PDB entry 3V5A | X-ray diffraction, 1.44 A resolution | chains A and B

[Chain A]
Protein: Lactotransferrin
Source organism: Bos taurus
Notes: EC 3.4.21.-; fragment: C-lobe
UniProtKB: P24627 (TRFL_BOVIN); residues 342-676 here correspond to UniProt positions 361-695 (UniProt number = residue number + 19)
Sequence (335 residues; row label = number of the first residue in the row):
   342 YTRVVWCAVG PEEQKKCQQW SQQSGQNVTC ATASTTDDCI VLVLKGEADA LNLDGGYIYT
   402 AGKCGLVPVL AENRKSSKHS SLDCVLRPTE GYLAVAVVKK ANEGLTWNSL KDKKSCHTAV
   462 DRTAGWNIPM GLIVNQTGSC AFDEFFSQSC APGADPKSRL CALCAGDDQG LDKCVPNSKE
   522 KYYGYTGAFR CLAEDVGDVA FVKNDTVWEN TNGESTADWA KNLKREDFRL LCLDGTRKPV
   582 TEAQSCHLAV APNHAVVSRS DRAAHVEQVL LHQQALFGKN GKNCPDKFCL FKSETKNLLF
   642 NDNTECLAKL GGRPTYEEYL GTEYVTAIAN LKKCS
Construct notes: conflict Lys565 (Asn584 in P24627), Glu608 (Lys627 in P24627)
Disulfide bonds: Cys348-Cys380, Cys358-Cys371, Cys425-Cys647, Cys457-Cys532, Cys481-Cys675, Cys491-Cys505, Cys502-Cys515, Cys573-Cys587, Cys625-Cys630
Covalent attachments: N-acetylglucosamine (NAG) linked to Asn368, Asn476, Asn545
Ion coordination: Fe ion: Asp395, Tyr433, Tyr526, His595 (together with carbonate ion); Zn2+ site 1 near His588 (its only coordinating residue here); Zn2+ site 2 near Glu659 (its only coordinating residue here)
Ligand contacts:
  - carbonate ion (CO3), molecule 1: Asp395, Tyr433, Thr459, Arg463, Thr464, Ala465, Gly466, Tyr526, His595
  - carbonate ion (CO3), molecule 2: Lys441, Arg570, Arg578

[Chain B]
Protein: C-terminal peptide of lactotransferrin
Source organism: Bos taurus
UniProtKB: P24627 (TRFL_BOVIN); residues 681-686 here correspond to UniProt positions 700-705 (UniProt number = residue number + 19)
Sequence (6 residues; row label = number of the first residue in the row):
   681 LEACAF

[Interface between chain A and chain B]
Contacting residue pairs (15; chain A residue first):
  Asp378(A) - Phe686(B)
  Ile381(A) - Phe686(B)  hydrophobic
  Val382(A) - Phe686(B)  hydrophobic
  Leu385(A) - Phe686(B)  hydrophobic
  Tyr400(A) - Leu681(B)
  Thr401(A) - Phe686(B)
  Lys404(A) - Leu681(B)
  Lys404(A) - Glu682(B)  hydrogen bond (side chain-backbone)
  Lys404(A) - Ala683(B)
  Lys404(A) - Cys684(B)
  Cys405(A) - Cys684(B)  disulfide
  Cys405(A) - Ala685(B)
  Cys405(A) - Phe686(B)  hydrophobic
  Ala670(A) - Leu681(B)
  Lys674(A) - Leu681(B)
Cross-chain cystine bridges: Cys405(A)-Cys684(B)

[Overview]
10 residues of chain A and 6 residues of chain B are in contact; the contacts include 1 disulfide bond and 1
hydrogen bond. The hydrogen-bonded pair is Lys404(A)-Glu682(B). Chain A binds carbonate ion.
N-acetylglucosamine is covalently linked to Asn368(A), Asn476(A) and Asn545(A).
Here chain A is Lactotransferrin and chain B is C-terminal peptide of lactotransferrin, both from Bos taurus.
Entry 3V5A (Crystal Structure of C-lobe of Bovine Lactoferrin Complexed with Gamma Amino Butyric Acid at 1.44
A ...) was determined by X-ray diffraction.
